7AYZ - chains AAA and BBB of the 3 polymer chains in the assembly; structure by X-ray diffraction, 2.60 A resolution.

Chain AAA (and BBB):
Molecule: N-glycosylase/DNA lyase
From: Mus musculus
Notes: EC 3.2.2.-, 4.2.99.18; chain BBB of this document is another copy of the same molecule, construct and numbering; everything in this record applies to it too
UniProtKB: O08760 (OGG1_MOUSE); numbering as in UniProt (aligned over 9-325)
Sequence (318 residues; numbered 8 to 325; the number before each row is that of its first residue):
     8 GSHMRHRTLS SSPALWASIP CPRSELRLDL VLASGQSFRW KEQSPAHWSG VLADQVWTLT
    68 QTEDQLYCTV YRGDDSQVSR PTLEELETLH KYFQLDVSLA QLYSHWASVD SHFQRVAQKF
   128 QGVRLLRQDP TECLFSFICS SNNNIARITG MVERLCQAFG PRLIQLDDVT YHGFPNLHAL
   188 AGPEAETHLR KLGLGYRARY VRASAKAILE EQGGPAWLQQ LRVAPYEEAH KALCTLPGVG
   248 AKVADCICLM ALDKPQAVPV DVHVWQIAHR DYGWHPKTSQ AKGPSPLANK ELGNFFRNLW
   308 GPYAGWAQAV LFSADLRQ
Unresolved in the structure: 8-9, 80, 288-290, 325 (chain BBB: 8-9, 287-291, 325)
Differences from the reference sequence: expression tag (8); conflict His10 (Ser in O08760)
Metal / ion sites: Ni2+: His276, His282 (shared with His276(BBB), His282(BBB) of chain BBB; 2 residues of chain CCC)
Ligand contacts: th10785 (SEQ; N-cyclohexyl-2-cyclopropyl-quinazolin-4-amine): Ser41, Gly42, Gln43, Phe45, Leu132, Phe144, Ser147, Asn150, Ile152, Ile155, Lys249, Cys253, Leu256, Met257, Pro266, Asp268, Val271, Gln315, Ala316, Phe319
Swiss-Prot annotation at these positions:
  - active site: Lys249 (Schiff-base intermediate with DNA)
  - binding site (DNA): Asn149, Arg154, Arg204, His270, Gln287
  - binding site (8-oxoguanine): Pro266, Asp268, Gln315, Phe319

How chain AAA and chain BBB interact:
Pairs across the interface (8; chain AAA residue first):
  Gln121(AAA) with Asn151(BBB)
  Arg122(AAA) with His270(BBB), hydrogen bond
  His276(AAA) with His276(BBB), hydrogen bond
  Arg277(AAA) with Arg277(BBB)
  Asp278(AAA) with Gln273(BBB)
  Gly280(AAA) with His276(BBB)
  His282(AAA) with His276(BBB), hydrogen bond; His282(BBB), hydrogen bond
Also at the interface, not in a pair above, chain AAA (9 interface residues in all): His119, Tyr279
Also at the interface, not in a pair above, chain BBB (7 interface residues in all): Asp322

Summary:
The interface between chain AAA and chain BBB involves 9 residues on one side and 7 on the other; the contacts
include 4 hydrogen bonds. Among the polar pairs are Arg122(AAA)-His270(BBB), His276(AAA)-His276(BBB) and
His282(AAA)-His276(BBB). Ligands of chain AAA: th10785.
Both chains are N-glycosylase/DNA lyase (Mus musculus). Entry 7AYZ (Structure of the mouse 8-oxoguanine DNA
Glycosylase mOGG1 in complex with activator TH10785) was determined by X-ray diffraction, deposited together
with 7AYY and 7AZ0.
